PDB entry 6SK6 | electron microscopy, 3.20 A resolution | chains B and C of the 4 polymer chains in the assembly

== Chain B ==
Protein: Rhinovirus B5 VP2
From: Human rhinovirus B5
Notes: EC 3.4.22.29, 3.6.1.15, 3.4.22.28, 2.7.7.48
UniProtKB: B9V433 (B9V433_9ENTO); residues 8-259 here correspond to UniProt positions 77-328 (UniProt number = residue number + 69)
Amino-acid sequence (252 residues; each row starts with the number of its first residue):
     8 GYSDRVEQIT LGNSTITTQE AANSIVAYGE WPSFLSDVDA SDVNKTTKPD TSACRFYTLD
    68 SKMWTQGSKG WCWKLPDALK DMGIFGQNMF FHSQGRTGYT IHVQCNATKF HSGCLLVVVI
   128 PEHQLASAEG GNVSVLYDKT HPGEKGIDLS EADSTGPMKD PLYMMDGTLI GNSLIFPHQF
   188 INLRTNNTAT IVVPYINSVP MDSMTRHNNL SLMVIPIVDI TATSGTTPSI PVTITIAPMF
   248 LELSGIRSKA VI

== Chain C ==
Protein: Rhinovirus B5 VP3
From: Human rhinovirus B5
Notes: EC 3.4.22.29, 3.6.1.15, 3.4.22.28, 2.7.7.48
UniProtKB: B9V433 (B9V433_9ENTO); residues 1-231 here correspond to UniProt positions 330-560 (UniProt number = residue number + 329)
Amino-acid sequence (231 residues; row label = number of the first residue in the row):
     1 GLPTVLTPGS EQFLTTDDRQ SPSAMPNYEP TPLIHIPGEV KNLLEIAQVD TLIPLNNTTN
    61 TTGLGMYRIP LVQNMQGEQV FGFRLYLGDG VLKTTLLGEL CQYFTHWAGS LRLSFMYTGP
   121 ALSSAKLLIA YTPPGAQGPT KRKEAMLGTH VVWDIGLQST VVLNIPWTSG VQYRYTDPDT
   181 YTSAGFVSCW YQTSLVLPPQ TQQTVYMLGF ISACPDFKLR LMKDTQSIHQ E
Differences from the reference sequence: conflict Thr4 (Ala333 in B9V433)

== How chain B and chain C interact ==
Contacting residue pairs (66):
  Arg12(B) - Leu157(C)
  Tyr35(B) - Gly38(C)
  Glu37(B) - His35(C)  salt bridge
  Glu37(B) - Pro37(C)
  Asp46(B) - Ile34(C)
  Asp46(B) - His35(C)
  Lys116(B) - Pro120(C)
  Lys116(B) - Ala121(C)  hydrogen bond (backbone-backbone)
  Lys116(B) - Leu122(C)  hydrogen bond (backbone-backbone)
  Phe117(B) - Leu122(C)  hydrophobic
  His118(B) - Pro120(C)
  Ser119(B) - Thr118(C)
  Ser119(B) - Gly119(C)
  Ser119(B) - Pro120(C)
  Gly120(B) - Thr118(C)  hydrogen bond (backbone-backbone)
  Cys121(B) - Thr118(C)
  Leu169(B) - Gly63(C)
  Leu169(B) - Tyr67(C)  hydrophobic
  Leu176(B) - Tyr67(C)
  Leu176(B) - Thr94(C)
  Ile177(B) - Leu64(C)  hydrophobic
  Ile177(B) - Tyr67(C)  hydrophobic
  Gly178(B) - Thr51(C)
  Gly178(B) - Leu52(C)  hydrogen bond (backbone-backbone)
  Gly178(B) - Tyr67(C)
  Asn179(B) - Thr51(C)  hydrogen bond
  Asn179(B) - Thr94(C)  hydrogen bond (side chain-backbone)
  Asn179(B) - Thr95(C)
  Asn179(B) - Leu96(C)  hydrogen bond (side chain-backbone)
  Leu181(B) - Val49(C)
  Leu181(B) - Asp50(C)
  Leu181(B) - Leu52(C)  hydrophobic
  Leu181(B) - Phe210(C)  hydrophobic
  Ile182(B) - Ile46(C)  hydrophobic
  Ile182(B) - Leu96(C)  hydrophobic
  Phe187(B) - Met116(C)  hydrophobic
  Phe187(B) - Phe210(C)  hydrophobic
  Asn189(B) - Met116(C)
  Asn189(B) - Tyr117(C)  hydrogen bond (side chain-backbone)
  Asn189(B) - Thr118(C)
  Arg191(B) - Tyr117(C)
  Arg191(B) - Gly119(C)  hydrogen bond (side chain-backbone)
  Arg191(B) - Pro120(C)  hydrogen bond (side chain-backbone)
  Arg191(B) - Ala121(C)
  Arg191(B) - Ser123(C)  hydrogen bond (side chain-backbone)
  Arg191(B) - Ile155(C)
  Arg191(B) - Gly156(C)  hydrogen bond (side chain-backbone)
  Thr192(B) - Leu157(C)
  Pro201(B) - Pro37(C)  hydrophobic
  Tyr202(B) - Pro37(C)
  Asn204(B) - Ile36(C)
  Ser205(B) - Ile34(C)
  Pro207(B) - Ile34(C)
  Ile222(B) - Leu64(C)  hydrophobic
  Pro223(B) - Leu64(C)
  Pro223(B) - Arg68(C)
  Ile224(B) - Arg68(C)  hydrogen bond (backbone-side chain)
  Ile224(B) - Leu208(C)  hydrophobic
  Val225(B) - Arg68(C)
  Val225(B) - Thr118(C)
  Val225(B) - Leu208(C)  hydrophobic
  Asp226(B) - Arg68(C)  salt bridge
  Thr228(B) - Gln203(C)
  Ala229(B) - Gln203(C)
  Thr230(B) - Thr201(C)
  Thr230(B) - Gln203(C)
Other interface residues (no listed pair), chain B (37 interface residues in all): Pro168, Ile203, Val206
Other interface residues (no listed pair), chain C (35 interface residues in all): Ser159, Pro198, Tyr206

== Overview ==
The interface between chain B and chain C involves 37 residues on one side and 35 on the other, with 13
hydrogen bonds and 2 salt bridges. Polar pairs include Glu37(B)-His35(C), Asp226(B)-Arg68(C) and
Asn179(B)-Thr51(C).
Chain B is Rhinovirus B5 VP2 and chain C is Rhinovirus B5 VP3, both from Human rhinovirus B5; the structure,
Cryo-EM structure of rhinovirus-B5, was determined by electron microscopy, deposited together with 6SK5 and
6SK7.
